8TVH - chains E and B of the 9 polymer chains in the assembly; structure by electron microscopy, 3.60 A resolution.

# Chain E
Molecule: 4G5 light chain
Organism: Mus musculus
Chain sequence (107 residues; row label = number of the first residue in the row):
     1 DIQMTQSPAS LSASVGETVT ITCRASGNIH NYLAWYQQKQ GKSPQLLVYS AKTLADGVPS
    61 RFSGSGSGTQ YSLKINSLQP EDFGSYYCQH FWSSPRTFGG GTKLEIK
Disulfide bonds: Cys23-Cys88

# Chain B
Molecule: Fusion glycoprotein
Organism: Langya virus
UniProtKB: A0AA82WPF7 (A0AA82WPF7_9MONO); numbering as in UniProt (aligned over 1-478)
Chain sequence (534 residues; row label = number of the first residue in the row):
     1 MAFLKSAIIC YLLFYPHIVK SSLHYDSLSK VGIIKGLTYN YKIKGSPSTK LMVVKLIPNI
    61 DGVRNCTQKQ FDEYKNLVKN VLEPVKLALN AMLDNVKSGN NKYRFAGAIM AGVALGVATA
   121 ATVTAGIALH RSNENAQAIA NMKNAIQNTN EAVKQLQLAN KQTLAVIDTI RGEINNNIIP
   181 VINQLSCDTI GLSVGIKLTQ YYSEILTAFG PALQNPVNTR ITIQAISSVF NRNFDELLKI
   241 MGYTSGDLYE ILHSGLIRGN IIDVDVEAGY IALEIEFPNL TLVPNAVVQE LMPISYNVDG
   301 DEWVTLVPRF VLTRTTLLSN IDTSRCTVTE SSVICDNDYA LPMSYELIGC LQGDTSKCAR
   361 EKVVSSYVPR FALSDGLVYA NCLNTICRCM DTDTPISQSL GTTVSLLDNK KCLVYQVGDI
   421 LISVGSYLGE GEYSADNVEL GPPVVIDKID IGNQLAGINQ TLQNAEDYIE KSEEFLKGIN
   481 PSMKQIEDKI EEILSKIYHI ENEIARIKKL IGEAPGGSIE GRGSGGGSHH HHHH
Not modelled in the structure: 1-134, 187-447, 482-534
Glycans and other covalent adducts: N-acetylglucosamine (NAG) linked to Asn459
Differences from the reference sequence: expression tag (479-534)
From the paper describing this entry:
  - post-translational modification sites: Asn459
  - mutagenesis - I167F/S186P: decreased stability
  - mutagenesis - N95C/A114C: increased stability

# How chain E and chain B interact
Contacting residue pairs (8; chain E residue first):
  His30(E) - Tyr468(B)
  Tyr32(E) - Lys471(B)
  Phe91(E) - Lys471(B)  hydrogen bond (backbone-side chain)
  Trp92(E) - Asp467(B)
  Trp92(E) - Tyr468(B)  hydrophobic
  Ser93(E) - Asp467(B)
  Arg96(E) - Glu470(B)  salt bridge
  Arg96(E) - Glu474(B)  salt bridge
Also at the interface, not in a pair above, chain B (6 interface residues in all): Phe475
Interface features reported in the paper:
  - epitope / paratope residues, chain B: Asp467(B), Glu474(B)

# In short
The chain E/chain B interface involves 6 residues from each chain; the contacts include 1 hydrogen bond and 2
salt bridges. Polar pairs include Arg96(E)-Glu470(B), Arg96(E)-Glu474(B) and Phe91(E)-Lys471(B). Covalently
linked N-acetylglucosamine: at Asn459(B). The paper reports that I167F/S186P of chain B reduce stability;
epitope/paratope residues Asp467(B) and Glu474(B).
Chain E is 4G5 light chain (Mus musculus) and chain B is Fusion glycoprotein (Langya virus); the structure,
Langya henipavirus postfusion F protein in complex with 4G5 Fab, local refinement of the viral membrane ...,
was determined by electron microscopy.
